PDB entry 7KSR | electron microscopy, 4.10 A resolution (low resolution: residue-level contacts below are approximate; hydrogen-bond / salt-bridge calls are withheld) | chains D and C of the 4 polymer chains in the assembly

== Chain D ==
Protein: Histone-binding protein RBBP4
Organism: Homo sapiens
Reference sequence: Q09028 (RBBP4_HUMAN); residues 1-425 here = UniProt positions 1-425
Sequence (425 residues; each row starts with the number of its first residue):
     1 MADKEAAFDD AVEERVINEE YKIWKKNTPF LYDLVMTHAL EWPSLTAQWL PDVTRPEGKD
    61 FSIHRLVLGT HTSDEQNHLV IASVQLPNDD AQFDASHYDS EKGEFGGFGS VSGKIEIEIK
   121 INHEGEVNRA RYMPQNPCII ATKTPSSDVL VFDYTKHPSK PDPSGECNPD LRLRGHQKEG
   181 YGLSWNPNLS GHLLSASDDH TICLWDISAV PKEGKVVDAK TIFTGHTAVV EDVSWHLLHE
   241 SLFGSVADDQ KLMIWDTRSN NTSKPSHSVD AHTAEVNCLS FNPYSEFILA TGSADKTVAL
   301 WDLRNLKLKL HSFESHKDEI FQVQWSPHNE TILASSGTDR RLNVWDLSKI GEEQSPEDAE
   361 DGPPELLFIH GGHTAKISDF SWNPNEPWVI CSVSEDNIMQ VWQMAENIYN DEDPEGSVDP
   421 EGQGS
Disordered / not traced: 1-10, 57-59, 92-110, 158-168, 411-425
Curated features (UniProtKB/Swiss-Prot):
  - modified residue: Ala2 (N-acetylalanine), Lys4 (N6-acetyllysine), Ser110 (Phosphoserine), Lys160 (N6-acetyllysine), Ser355 (Phosphoserine)
  - cross-link (Glycyl lysine isopeptide (Lys-Gly)): Lys4 (interchain with G-Cter in SUMO2), Lys160 (interchain with G-Cter in SUMO2)
  - mutagenesis: Val35 (V35A: Loss of interaction with ARMC12), Pro43 (P43A: Loss of interaction with ZNF827 and loss of localization to telomeres; when associated with A-73), Ser73 (S73A: Loss of interaction with ZNF827 and loss of localization to telomeres; when associated with A-43), Glu126 to Asn128 (Loss of interaction with ZNF827), Glu126 (E126A: Loss of interaction with ZNF827 and loss of localization to telomeres; when associated with A-128 and A-179), Asn128 (N128A: Loss of interaction with ZNF827 and loss of localization to telomeres; when associated with A-126 and A-179), Glu179 (E179A: Loss of interaction with ZNF827 and loss of localization to telomeres; when associated with A-126 and A-128), Tyr181 (Y181A: Loss of interaction with ZNF827 and loss of localization to telomeres), Glu231 (E231A: Decreased interaction with ZNF827; when associated with A-277), Asn277 (N277A: Decreased interaction with ZNF827; when associated with A-231), Glu395 (E395A: Decreased interaction with ZNF827)

== Chain C ==
Protein: Polycomb protein SUZ12
Organism: Homo sapiens
Reference sequence: Q15022 (SUZ12_HUMAN); residues 1-739 here = UniProt positions 1-739
Sequence (739 residues; numbered 1 to 739; the number before each row is that of its first residue):
     1 MAPQKHGGGG GGGSGPSAGS GGGGFGGSAA VAAATASGGK SGGGSCGGGG SYSASSSSSA
    61 AAAAGAAVLP VKKPKMEHVQ ADHELFLQAF EKPTQIYRFL RTRNLIAPIF LHRTLTYMSH
   121 RNSRTNIKRK TFKVDDMLSK VEKMKGEQES HSLSAHLQLT FTGFFHKNDK PSPNSENEQN
   181 SVTLEVLLVK VCHKKRKDVS CPIRQVPTGK KQVPLNPDLN QTKPGNFPSL AVSSNEFEPS
   241 NSHMVKSYSL LFRVTRPGRR EFNGMINGET NENIDVNEEL PARRKRNRED GEKTFVAQMT
   301 VFDKNRRLQL LDGEYEVAMQ EMEECPISKK RATWETILDG KRLPPFETFS QGPTLQFTLR
   361 WTGETNDKST APIAKPLATR NSESLHQENK PGSVKPTQTI AVKESLTTDL QTRKEKDTPN
   421 ENRQKLRIFY QFLYNNNTRQ QTEARDDLHC PWCTLNCRKL YSLLKHLKLC HSRFIFNYVY
   481 HPKGARIDVS INECYDGSYA GNPQDIHRQP GFAFSRNGPV KRTPITHILV CRPKRTKASM
   541 SEFLESEDGE VEQQRTYSSG HNRLYFHSDT CLPLRPQEME VDSEDEKDPE WLREKTITQI
   601 EEFSDVNEGE KEVMKLWNLH VMKHGFIADN QMNHACMLFV ENYGQKIIKK NLCRNFMLHL
   661 VSMHDFNLIS IMSIDKAVTK LREMQQKLEK GESASPANEE ITEEQNGTAN GFSEINSKEK
   721 ALETDSVSGV SKQSKKQKL
Disordered / not traced: 1-77, 147-154, 168-181, 217-228, 257-294, 323-351, 362-426, 483-484, 502-518, 534-560, 687-739
From the paper describing this entry:
  - conformationally variable residues (domain motion): Gly146 to Ala155, Arg535 to His561

== Interface between chain D and chain C ==
Pairs across the interface (101):
  Glu14(D) - Tyr499(C)
  Val16(D) - Phe99(C)
  Val16(D) - Leu100(C)
  Val16(D) - Arg103(C)
  Ile17(D) - Arg103(C)
  Asn18(D) - Tyr499(C)
  Asn18(D) - Ala500(C)
  Asn18(D) - Gly501(C)
  Glu19(D) - Tyr495(C)
  Glu20(D) - Leu100(C)
  Glu20(D) - Arg103(C)
  Glu20(D) - Ile109(C)
  Tyr21(D) - Ala500(C)
  Lys22(D) - Ala500(C)
  Ile23(D) - His471(C)
  Ile23(D) - Ser472(C)
  Lys26(D) - Leu469(C)
  Asn27(D) - Phe110(C)
  Asn27(D) - Tyr117(C)
  Asn27(D) - Leu469(C)
  Asn27(D) - Cys470(C)
  Thr28(D) - Leu529(C)
  Pro29(D) - Val530(C)
  Phe30(D) - Leu115(C)
  Phe30(D) - Thr116(C)
  Phe30(D) - Tyr117(C)
  Phe30(D) - Lys465(C)
  Phe30(D) - Leu469(C)
  Leu31(D) - Thr114(C)
  Leu31(D) - Leu115(C)
  Asp33(D) - Cys531(C)
  Leu34(D) - Val530(C)
  Val35(D) - Val530(C)
  Met36(D) - His527(C)
  Met36(D) - Ile528(C)
  Thr37(D) - Thr526(C)
  Thr37(D) - His527(C)
  His38(D) - Ile525(C)
  His38(D) - Thr526(C)
  Ala39(D) - Pro524(C)
  Ala39(D) - Ile525(C)
  Leu40(D) - Arg522(C)
  Leu40(D) - Pro524(C)
  Glu41(D) - Arg522(C)
  Glu41(D) - Pro524(C)
  Trp42(D) - Val520(C)
  Trp42(D) - Lys521(C)
  His71(D) - Pro519(C)
  Glu75(D) - Lys521(C)
  Ala91(D) - Cys531(C)
  Ala91(D) - Arg532(C)
  Gly113(D) - Ile528(C)
  Ser285(D) - Val134(C)
  Ser285(D) - Asp135(C)
  Leu300(D) - Met137(C)
  Asp302(D) - Leu138(C)
  Arg304(D) - Asp135(C)
  Arg304(D) - Leu138(C)
  Leu308(D) - Lys145(C)
  Lys317(D) - Ile106(C)
  Lys317(D) - Ala107(C)
  Lys317(D) - Pro108(C)
  Asn329(D) - Arg129(C)
  Glu330(D) - Val134(C)
  Thr331(D) - Arg129(C)
  Thr331(D) - Phe132(C)
  Thr331(D) - Val134(C)
  Arg340(D) - Arg103(C)
  Arg341(D) - Pro108(C)
  Arg341(D) - Ile109(C)
  Asp346(D) - Arg129(C)
  Ser348(D) - Lys128(C)
  Ser348(D) - Arg129(C)
  Lys349(D) - Arg124(C)
  Lys349(D) - Thr125(C)
  Glu352(D) - Arg124(C)
  Gln354(D) - Arg124(C)
  Glu357(D) - Arg121(C)
  Asp358(D) - Arg113(C)
  Asp358(D) - Arg121(C)
  Asp358(D) - Arg124(C)
  Asp361(D) - Arg113(C)
  Asp361(D) - Arg121(C)
  Gly362(D) - Arg113(C)
  Pro363(D) - Arg113(C)
  Pro364(D) - Arg124(C)
  Leu366(D) - Leu111(C)
  Leu366(D) - Arg113(C)
  Leu367(D) - Leu111(C)
  Leu367(D) - Thr114(C)
  Phe368(D) - Thr114(C)
  Ile369(D) - Ile109(C)
  Ile369(D) - Phe110(C)
  Ile369(D) - Leu111(C)
  Gly371(D) - Ile109(C)
  Trp388(D) - Arg129(C)
  Asp396(D) - Arg522(C)
  Asn397(D) - Arg522(C)
  Ile408(D) - Thr114(C)
  Tyr409(D) - Asn126(C)
  Asn410(D) - Asn126(C)
Other interface residues (no listed pair), chain D (78 interface residues in all): Glu13, Trp24, Lys25, Pro43, Ser73, Ser112, Ile115, Glu286, Phe287, Ile288, Asn305, Leu310, Leu347, Ser355, Ala405, Asn407
Other interface residues (no listed pair), chain C (56 interface residues in all): Asn122, Ser123, Val141, Asn456, Arg473, Asp496, Ser498, Thr523

== In short ==
The interface between chain D and chain C involves 78 residues on one side and 56 on the other. Curated
annotation (UniProt) lists 11 mutagenesis sites on chain D. From the paper: conformational variability at
Gly146(C) and Arg535(C).
Here chain D is Histone-binding protein RBBP4 and chain C is Polycomb protein SUZ12, both from Homo sapiens.
Entry 7KSR (PRC2:EZH1_A from a dimeric PRC2 bound to a nucleosome) was determined by electron microscopy,
deposited together with 7KSO, 7KTP and 7KTQ.
